Entry 8OOU (electron microscopy, 2.90 A resolution); this record covers chains A and U of the 22 polymer chains in the assembly.

[Chain A]
Name: Nucleoprotein
From: Respiratory syncytial virus
UniProtKB: P03418 (NCAP_HRSVA); residue numbers follow UniProt; this construct covers 1-391
Amino-acid sequence (391 residues; each row starts with the number of its first residue):
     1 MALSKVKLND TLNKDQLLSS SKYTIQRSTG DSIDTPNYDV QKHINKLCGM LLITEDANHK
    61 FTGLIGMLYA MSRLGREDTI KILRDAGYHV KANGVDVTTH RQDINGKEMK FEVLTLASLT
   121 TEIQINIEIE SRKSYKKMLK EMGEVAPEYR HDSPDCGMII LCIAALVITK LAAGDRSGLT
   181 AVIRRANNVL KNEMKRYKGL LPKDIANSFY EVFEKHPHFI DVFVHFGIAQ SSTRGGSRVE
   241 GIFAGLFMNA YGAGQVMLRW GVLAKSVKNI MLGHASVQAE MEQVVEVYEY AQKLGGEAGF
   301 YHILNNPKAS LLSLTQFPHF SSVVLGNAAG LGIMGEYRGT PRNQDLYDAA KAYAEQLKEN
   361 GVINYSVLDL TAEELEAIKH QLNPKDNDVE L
Not modelled in the structure: 1, 380-391
UniProt features mapped onto this chain:
  - region: Arg-338 to Asn-364 (Interaction with the phosphoprotein)
  - modified residue: Tyr-38 (Phosphotyrosine)
  - natural variant: Val-267 (V267I: In strain: Cold-passage attenuated)
  - mutagenesis: Tyr-23 (Y23D/F: 65% loss of transcription but no effect on replication), Tyr-38 (Y38D/F: 45% loss of transcription but no effect on replication), Tyr-69 (Y69F: Increased transcription and 50% loss of replication), Arg-132 (R132A: Almost complete loss of viral RNA synthesis)
From the paper describing this entry:
  - self-association interface (contacts with another copy of this molecule); pairs are residue here / residue on that copy: Tyr-23/Arg-234, His-100/His-100, Arg-101/Glu-122, Asp-221/Arg-234, Gln-230

[Chain U]
Molecule: 70-nt RNA strand
From: Trichoplusia ni
Sequence (70 nucleotides; numbered 1001 to 1070; the number before each row is that of its first residue):
  1001 CCCCCCCCCC CCCCCCCCCC CCCCCCCCCC CCCCCCCCCC CCCCCCCCCC CCCCCCCCCC
  1061 CCCCCCCCCC

[Chain A / chain U interface]
Residue-residue contacts - 37 pairs, chain A then chain U:
  Lys-170(A) with C1005(U), salt bridge to the phosphate; C1006(U), salt bridge to the phosphate
  Ala-172(A) with C1003(U), hydrogen bond to the sugar
  Ala-173(A) with C1003(U), base contact
  Ala-181(A) with C1006(U), phosphate contact
  Arg-184(A) with C1006(U), salt bridge to the phosphate; C1007(U), salt bridge to the phosphate
  Arg-185(A) with C1007(U), base contact; C1008(U), salt bridge to the phosphate
  Asn-188(A) with C1008(U), phosphate contact
  Val-189(A) with C1008(U), phosphate contact
  Gly-241(A) with C1008(U), base contact
  Ile-242(A) with C1008(U), base contact
  Gly-245(A) with C1008(U), base contact
  Asn-249(A) with C1007(U), base contact; C1008(U), sugar contact
  Gly-254(A) with C1003(U), phosphate contact; C1004(U), phosphate contact
  Gln-255(A) with C1004(U), phosphate contact
  Val-256(A) with C1004(U), hydrogen bond to the phosphate; C1005(U), base contact
  Trp-260(A) with C1005(U), base contact
  His-302(A) with C1002(U), hydrogen bond to the sugar; C1003(U), sugar contact
  Ser-313(A) with C1002(U), hydrogen bond to the phosphate; C1003(U), hydrogen bond to the phosphate
  Thr-315(A) with C1002(U), phosphate contact; C1003(U), hydrogen bond to the phosphate
  Ile-333(A) with C1005(U), base contact
  Met-334(A) with C1005(U), sugar contact
  Gly-335(A) with C1005(U), sugar contact
  Glu-336(A) with C1005(U), hydrogen bond to the sugar
  Tyr-337(A) with C1004(U), hydrogen bond to the phosphate; C1005(U), sugar contact
  Arg-338(A) with C1004(U), hydrogen bond to the sugar; C1005(U), salt bridge to the phosphate
  Gly-339(A) with C1004(U), base contact
Other interface residues (no listed pair), chain A (30 interface residues in all): Thr-169, Leu-246, Ser-310, Leu-314
Other interface residues (no listed pair), chain U (8 interface residues in all): C1001

[Summary]
30 residues of chain A and 8 residues of chain U are in contact; the contacts include 9 hydrogen bonds and 6
salt bridges. Polar pairs include Ala-172(A)/C1003(U), His-302(A)/C1002(U) and Glu-336(A)/C1005(U). Curated
annotation (UniProt) lists 4 mutagenesis sites on chain A. From the paper: a self-association interface
involving Tyr-23(A), His-100(A) and Arg-101(A) among others.
Here chain A is Nucleoprotein (Respiratory syncytial virus) and chain U is a 70-nt RNA strand (Trichoplusia
ni). Entry 8OOU (Double-ring nucleocapsid of the Respiratory Syncytial Virus) was determined by electron
microscopy (same publication as 8OP1 and 8OP2).
